PDB entry 8RC4 | electron microscopy, 3.10 A resolution | chains p and q of the 16 polymer chains in the assembly

== Chain p ==
Protein: Serine/threonine-protein phosphatase 2A 65 kDa regulatory subunit A alpha isoform
Source organism: Homo sapiens
Reference sequence: P30153 (2AAA_HUMAN); residue numbers follow UniProt; this construct covers 1-589
Sequence (591 residues; numbered -1 to 589; the number before each row is that of its first residue; numbers below 1 keep their minus sign (Ser-1 is residue -1)):
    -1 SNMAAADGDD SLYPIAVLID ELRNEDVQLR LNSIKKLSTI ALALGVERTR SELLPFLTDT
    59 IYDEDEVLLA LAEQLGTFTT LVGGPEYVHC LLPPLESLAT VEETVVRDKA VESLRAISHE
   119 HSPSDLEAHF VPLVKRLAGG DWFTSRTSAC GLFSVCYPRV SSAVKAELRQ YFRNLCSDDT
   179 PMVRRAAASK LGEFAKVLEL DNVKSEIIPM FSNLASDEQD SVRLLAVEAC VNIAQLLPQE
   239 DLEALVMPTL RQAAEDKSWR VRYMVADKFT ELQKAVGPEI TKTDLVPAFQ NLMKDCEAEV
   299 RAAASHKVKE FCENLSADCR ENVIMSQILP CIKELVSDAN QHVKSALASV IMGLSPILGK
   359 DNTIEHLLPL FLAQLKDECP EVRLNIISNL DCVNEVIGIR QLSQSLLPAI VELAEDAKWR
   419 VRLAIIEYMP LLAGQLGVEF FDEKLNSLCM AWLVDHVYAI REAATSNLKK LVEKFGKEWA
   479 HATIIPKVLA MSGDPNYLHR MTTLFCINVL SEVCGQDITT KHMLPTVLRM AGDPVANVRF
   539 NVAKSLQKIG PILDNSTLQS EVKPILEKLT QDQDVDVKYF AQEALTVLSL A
Disordered / not traced: -1 to 7, 588-589
Sequence notes: expression tag (-1 to 0)
Swiss-Prot annotation at these positions:
  - modified residue: Ala2 (N-acetylalanine), Lys280 (N6-acetyllysine)
  - natural variant: Val132 (V132L: In HJS2), Pro179 (P179L: In HJS2), Met180 (M180T: In HJS2; M180V: In HJS2), Arg182 (R182W: In HJS2), Arg258 (R258H: In HJS2), Val470 (V470A: In HJS2; uncertain significance), Arg498 (R498L: In HJS2)

== Chain q ==
Protein: Serine/threonine-protein phosphatase 2A catalytic subunit alpha isoform
Source organism: Homo sapiens
Reference sequence: P67775 (PP2AA_HUMAN); residues 1-309 here = UniProt positions 1-309
Sequence (311 residues; each row starts with the number of its first residue; numbers below 1 keep their minus sign (Ser-1 is residue -1)):
    -1 SNMDEKVFTK ELDQWIEQLN ECKQLSESQV KSLCEKAKEI LTKESNVQEV RCPVTVCGDV
    59 HGQFHDLMEL FRIGGKSPDT NYLFMGDYVN RGYYSVETVT LLVALKVRYR ERITILRGNH
   119 ESRQITQVYG FYDECLRKYG NANVWKYFTD LFDYLPLTAL VDGQIFCLHG GLSPSIDTLD
   179 HIRALDRLQE VPHEGPMCDL LWSDPDDRGG WGISPRGAGY TFGQDISETF NHANGLTLVS
   239 RAHQLVMEGY NWCHDRNVVT IFSAPNYCYR CGNQAAIMEL DDTLKYSFLQ FDPAPRRGEP
   299 HVTRRTPDYF L
Disordered / not traced: -1 to 5, 296-309
Sequence notes: expression tag (-1 to 0); engineered mutation Asn88 (Asp in P67775)
Bound ions: Mn2+ site 1: Asp57, His59, Asp85; Mn2+ site 2: Asp85, Asn117, His167, His241
Swiss-Prot annotation at these positions:
  - active site: His118 (Proton donor)
  - binding site (Mn(2+)): Asp57, His59, Asp85, Asn117, His167, His241
  - binding site (Zn(2+)): Asp57, His59, Asp85
  - binding site (Fe(3+)): Asp85, Asn117, His167, His241
  - modified residue: Tyr307 (Phosphotyrosine), Leu309 (Leucine methyl ester)
  - natural variant: Gly60 (G60V: In HJS3; uncertain significance), Gln122 (Q122H: In HJS3), Gln125 to Leu309 (deletion: In HJS3), Tyr127 (Y127C: In HJS3), Asp131 (D131H: In HJS3), His191 (H191R: In HJS3), Arg214 to Leu309 (deletion: In HJS3), Asp223 (D223H: In HJS3; D223V: In HJS3), Tyr265 (Y265C: In HJS3), Phe308 (F308FF: In HJS3)
  - mutagenesis: Asp85 (D85N: Loss of phosphatase activity), Leu309 (L309A: Loss of binding to PP2A B-alpha regulatory subunit)

== How chain p and chain q interact ==
Residue-residue contacts (51; chain p residue first):
  Gln26(p) - Leu134(q)
  Gln26(p) - Gly138(q)  hydrogen bond (side chain-backbone)
  Lys416(p) - Asp290(q)  salt bridge
  Trp417(p) - Glu67(q)  hydrogen bond
  Trp417(p) - Ile71(q)
  Arg418(p) - Glu67(q)  salt bridge
  Arg418(p) - Arg70(q)
  Arg418(p) - Pro293(q)
  His454(p) - Ile71(q)
  His454(p) - Leu287(q)
  Val455(p) - Arg70(q)
  Val455(p) - Ile71(q)
  Tyr456(p) - Arg70(q)  hydrogen bond (backbone-backbone)
  Tyr456(p) - Ile71(q)  hydrogen bond (backbone-backbone)
  Tyr456(p) - Gly72(q)
  Tyr456(p) - Gly73(q)
  Tyr456(p) - Lys74(q)
  Ala457(p) - Arg70(q)  hydrogen bond (backbone-backbone)
  Glu460(p) - Lys74(q)  salt bridge
  Pro493(p) - Asp280(q)
  Asn494(p) - Glu277(q)  hydrogen bond
  Asn494(p) - Asp279(q)
  Tyr495(p) - Pro51(q)  hydrophobic
  Tyr495(p) - Asp77(q)
  Tyr495(p) - Thr78(q)
  Tyr495(p) - Asn79(q)
  Tyr495(p) - Asp280(q)
  Leu496(p) - Glu277(q)
  Arg498(p) - Asp280(q)  salt bridge
  Met499(p) - Asp77(q)
  Pro532(p) - Arg49(q)
  Val533(p) - Arg49(q)
  Val533(p) - Pro51(q)  hydrophobic
  Val533(p) - Asp280(q)
  Ala534(p) - Arg49(q)
  Ala534(p) - Arg110(q)
  Asn535(p) - Pro76(q)  hydrogen bond (side chain-backbone)
  Asn535(p) - Asp77(q)  hydrogen bond (side chain-backbone)
  Asn535(p) - Thr78(q)
  Asn535(p) - Asn79(q)  hydrogen bond
  Asn535(p) - Arg110(q)
  Phe538(p) - Pro76(q)
  Phe538(p) - Asp77(q)
  Phe538(p) - Arg110(q)
  Asn539(p) - Asp77(q)  hydrogen bond
  Lys542(p) - Asp77(q)  salt bridge
  Asp572(p) - Arg110(q)  salt bridge
  Asp574(p) - Tyr107(q)
  Asp574(p) - Arg110(q)  salt bridge
  Tyr577(p) - Thr7(q)
  Tyr577(p) - Arg106(q)
Also at the interface, not in a pair above, chain p (28 interface residues in all): Phe503, Val573, Phe578
Also at the interface, not in a pair above, chain q (28 interface residues in all): Asp11, Phe69, Glu109, Ala292

== Overview ==
Chain p and chain q each contribute 28 residues to their interface; the contacts include 10 hydrogen bonds and
7 salt bridges. Polar contacts include Lys416(p)-Asp290(q), Arg418(p)-Glu67(q) and Glu460(p)-Lys74(q).
Chain p is Serine/threonine-protein phosphatase 2A 65 kDa regulatory subunit A alpha isoform and chain q is
Serine/threonine-protein phosphatase 2A catalytic subunit alpha isoform, both from Homo sapiens; the
structure, Structure of Integrator-PP2A complex, was determined by electron microscopy (same publication as
8RBZ).
